PDB entry 8QE9 | electron microscopy, 3.90 A resolution | chains 3E and 3F of the 64 polymer chains in the assembly

== Chain 3E (and 3F) ==
Name: Helix-turn-helix XRE family protein
Source organism: Staphylococcus aureus
Notes: chain 3F of this document is another copy of the same molecule, construct and numbering; everything in this record applies to it too
UniProt: A0FIL5 (A0FIL5_STAAU); numbering as in UniProt (aligned over 2-224)
Amino-acid sequence (233 residues; each row starts with the number of its first residue; numbering starts at 0):
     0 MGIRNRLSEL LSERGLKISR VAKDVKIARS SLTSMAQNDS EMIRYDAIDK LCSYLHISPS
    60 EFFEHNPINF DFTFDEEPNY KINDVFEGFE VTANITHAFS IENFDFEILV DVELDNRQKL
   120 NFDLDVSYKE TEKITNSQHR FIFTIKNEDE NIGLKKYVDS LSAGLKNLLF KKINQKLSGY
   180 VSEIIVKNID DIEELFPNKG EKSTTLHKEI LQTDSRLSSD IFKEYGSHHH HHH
Disordered / not traced: 0-1, 224-232
Sequence notes: initiating methionine (0); expression tag (1, 225-232)
What the authors report for this chain:
  - mutagenesis - E89A/V90A/T91A: unchanged binding to DUF1071 domain-containing protein
  - mutagenesis - F195A/P196A/N197A/K198A/G199A/E200A: abolished binding to DUF1071 domain-containing protein

== Chain 3E / chain 3F interface ==
Contacting residue pairs (5):
  T72(3E) - K22(3F)
  E106(3E) - S18(3F)  hydrogen bond
  L108(3E) - S18(3F)
  D110(3E) - K22(3F)
  N120(3E) - K22(3F)
Other interface residues (no listed pair), chain 3E (8 interface residues in all): E75, E76, D122
Other interface residues (no listed pair), chain 3F (4 interface residues in all): R19, R28

== Summary ==
The interface between chain 3E and chain 3F involves 8 residues on one side and 4 on the other, with 1
hydrogen bond. Its one hydrogen-bonded contact is E106(3E)-S18(3F). The paper reports that
F195A/P196A/N197A/K198A/G199A/E200A of chain 3E abolish binding to DUF1071 domain-containing protein;
E89A/V90A/T91A of chain 3E leave binding to DUF1071 domain-containing protein unchanged.
Both chains are Helix-turn-helix XRE family protein (Staphylococcus aureus). Entry 8QE9 (Complex between the
80a-Sak SSAP and the SaPI2 Stl master regulator) was determined by electron microscopy together with 8Q86,
8RC5 and 8PQ8 from the same study.
